PDB entry 8J0S | electron microscopy, 2.58 A resolution | chains A and b of the 20 polymer chains in the assembly

Chain A:
Protein: ATP synthase subunit alpha
Source organism: Mycobacterium tuberculosis
Notes: EC 7.1.2.2
Reference sequence: P9WPU7 (ATPA_MYCTU); residue numbers follow UniProt; this construct covers 1-549
Amino-acid sequence (549 residues; row label = number of the first residue in the row):
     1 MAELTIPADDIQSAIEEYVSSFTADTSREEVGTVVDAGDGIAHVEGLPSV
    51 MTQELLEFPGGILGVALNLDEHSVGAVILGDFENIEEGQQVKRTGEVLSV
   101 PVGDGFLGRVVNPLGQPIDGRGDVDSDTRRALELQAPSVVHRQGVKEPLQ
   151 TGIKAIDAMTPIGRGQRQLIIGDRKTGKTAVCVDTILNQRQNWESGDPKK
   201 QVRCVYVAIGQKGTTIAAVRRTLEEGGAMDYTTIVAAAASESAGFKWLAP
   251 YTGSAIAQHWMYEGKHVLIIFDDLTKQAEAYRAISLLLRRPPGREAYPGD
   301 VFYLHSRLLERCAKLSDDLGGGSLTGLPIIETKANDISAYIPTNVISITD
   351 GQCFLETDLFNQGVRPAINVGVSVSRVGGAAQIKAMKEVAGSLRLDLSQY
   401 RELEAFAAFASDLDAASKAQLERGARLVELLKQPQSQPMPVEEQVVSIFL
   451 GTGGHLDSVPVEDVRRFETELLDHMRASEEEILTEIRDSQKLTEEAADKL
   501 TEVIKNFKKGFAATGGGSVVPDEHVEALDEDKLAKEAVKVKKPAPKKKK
Disordered / not traced: 1-4, 522-549
Curated features (UniProtKB/Swiss-Prot):
  - binding site (ATP): G172 to T179
  - site: S373 (Required for activity)
  - cross-link: K499 (Isoglutamyl lysine isopeptide (Lys-Gln) (interchain with Q-Cter in protein Pup))
Bound ions: Mg2+: T179 (together with ATP)
Small-molecule neighbours: ATP (adenosine-5'-triphosphate): R174, K175, T176, G177, K178, T179, A180, E331, F360, R365, P366, Q433, P434, Q435

Chain b:
Protein: ATP synthase subunit b
Source organism: Mycobacterium tuberculosis
Reference sequence: A0A045H294 (A0A045H294_MYCTX); residue numbers follow UniProt; this construct covers 1-171
Amino-acid sequence (171 residues; row label = number of the first residue in the row):
     1 MGEVSAIVLAASQAAEEGGESSNFLIPNGTFFVVLAIFLVVLAVIGTFVV
    51 PPILKVLRERDAMVAKTLADNKKSDEQFAAAQADYDEAMTEARVQASSLR
   101 DNARADGRKVIEDARVRAEQQVASTLQTAHEQLKRERDAVELDLRAHVGT
   151 MSATLASRILGVDLTASAATR
Disordered / not traced: 1-20, 165-171

Chain A / chain b interface:
Contacting residue pairs - 23 pairs, chain A then chain b:
  T5(A) - L133(b)
  T5(A) - E136(b)  hydrogen bond (backbone-side chain)
  I6(A) - L133(b)  hydrophobic
  I6(A) - E136(b)  hydrogen bond (backbone-side chain)
  A8(A) - V140(b)  hydrophobic
  D9(A) - H147(b)
  Q12(A) - H147(b)
  Q12(A) - M151(b)
  I15(A) - M151(b)  hydrophobic
  E16(A) - M151(b)
  V19(A) - T154(b)
  V19(A) - L155(b)  hydrophobic
  S20(A) - R158(b)  hydrogen bond (backbone-side chain)
  F22(A) - L155(b)  hydrophobic
  F22(A) - R158(b)
  T23(A) - R158(b)
  D473(A) - R104(b)  salt bridge
  F511(A) - R93(b)
  A512(A) - S97(b)
  G516(A) - T90(b)
  G516(A) - R93(b)  hydrogen bond (backbone-side chain)
  G517(A) - R93(b)  hydrogen bond (backbone-side chain)
  S518(A) - R93(b)  hydrogen bond
Other interface residues (no listed pair), chain A (20 interface residues in all): S21, E470, G510
Other interface residues (no listed pair), chain b (13 interface residues in all): I159

Summary:
20 residues of chain A and 13 residues of chain b are in contact, with 6 hydrogen bonds and 1 salt bridge.
Among the polar pairs are D473(A)-R104(b), T5(A)-E136(b) and I6(A)-E136(b). Bound to chain A: ATP.
Chain A is ATP synthase subunit alpha and chain b is ATP synthase subunit b, both from Mycobacterium
tuberculosis; the structure, Cryo-EM structure of Mycobacterium tuberculosis ATP synthase in complex with
bedaquiline(BDQ), was determined by electron microscopy together with 8J0T, 8J57, 8J58, 8JR0 and 8JR1 from the
same study.
